PDB entry 8P7Y | electron microscopy, 3.70 A resolution | chains 3 and l of the 59 polymer chains in the assembly

# Chain 3
Molecule: 23S ribosomal RNA
From: Mycoplasmoides pneumoniae M129
Sequence (2907 nucleotides; row label = number of the first residue in the row):
     1 UACAAUAAGUUACUAAGGGCUUAUGGUGGAUGCCUUGGCACUAAUAGGCG
    51 AUGAAGGACGUGUUAACCUGCGAUAAGCUUCGGGUAGGUGGUAAGAACCU
   101 CAGAUCCGGAGAUUUCCGAAUGGAGCAAUCCGGUAGUUGGAAACAGCUAU
   151 CAUUAAUUGAUGAAUAAAUAGUCAAUUAAAGCAAUACGUGGUGAAGUGAA
   201 ACAUCUCAGUAGCCACAGGAAAAGAAAACGAAUGUGAUUCCGUGUGUAGU
   251 GGCGAGCGAAAGCGGAACAGGCCAAACUUAUCAUUAGAUAGGGGUUGUAG
   301 GGCUUGCAAUGUGGACUUGAAAACGAUAGAAGAAGCUGUUGGAAAGCAGC
   351 GCGCAAAAGGGUGAUAGCCCCGUAUUUGAAAUUGUUUUCAUACCUAGCGA
   401 GAUCCCUGAGUAGCUCGGAAAACGUUAUUUUGAGUGAAUCUGCCCAGACC
   451 AUUGGGUAAGCCUAAAUACUAAUUAGUGACCGAUAGCGAAACAGUACCGU
   501 GAGGGAAAGGUGAAAAGAACCCAGAGAUGGGAGUGAAAUAGAUUCUGAAA
   551 CCAUAUGCCUACAACGUGUCAGAGCACAUUAAUGUGUGAUGGCGUGCGUU
   601 UUGAAGUAUGAGCCGGCGAGUUAUGAUAGCAAGCGUUAGUUAACCAGGAG
   651 AUGGGGAGCUGUAGCGAAAGCGAGUUUUAAAAGAGCGUUUGUUUGUUAUU
   701 AUAGACCCGAAACGGGUUGAGCUAGUCAUGAGCAGGUUGAAGGUUGAGUA
   751 ACAUCAACUGGAGGACCGAACCGACUCUCGUUGAAACGAUAGCGGAUGAC
   801 UUGUGAUUAGGGGUGAAAUUCCAAUCGAAAUCCGUGAUAGCUGGUUCUCG
   851 UCGAAAUAGCUUUAAGGCUAGCGUGAGAUCACAAAUAAGUGGAGGUAAAG
   901 CUACUGAAUGUAUGAUGGCGCCACCUAGGCGUACUGAAUACAAUUAAACU
   951 CUGAAUGCCAUUUAUUUUAUUCUCGCAGUCAGACAGUGGGGGAUAAGCUU
  1001 CAUUGUCAAGAGGGGAAGAGCCCAGAUCAUUAAAUAAGGUCCCCAAAAUA
  1051 UACUAAGUGGAAAAGGAUGUGAAAGUGCUAAAACAGCAAGGAUGUUGGCU
  1101 UAGAAGCAGCCAUCGUUUAAAGAGUGCGUAACAGCUCACUUGUCGAGUGU
  1151 UUUUGCGCCGAAGAUGUAACGGGGCUAAGUAUAUUACCGAAUUUAUGGAU
  1201 AAGAUUUAUAUCUUGUGGUAGACGAGCGUUGUAUUGGAGUUGAAGUCAAA
  1251 GCGUGAGCAUUGGUGGAUCCAAUACAAGUGAGAAUGCCGGCAUGAGUAAC
  1301 GCUUGGGAGUGAGAAUCUCCCAAACCGAUUGACUAAGGUUUCCUGGACCA
  1351 GGGUCGUCCUUCCAGGGUUAGUCUGGACCUAAGCUGAGGCUGAAAAGCGU
  1401 AGGCGAUGGACAACAGGUUAAUAUUCCUGUACUUACAGUUAGACUGAUGG
  1451 AGUGACAAAGAAGGUUUUCCACCCCCAUAAUUGGAUUUGGGGAUAAAUCA
  1501 UAAGGUGGUACAAUAGGCAAAUCCGUUGUGCAUAACAUUGAGUGAUGAUG
  1551 UCGAGUGAAUGAGUGAUCAAGUAGCGAAGGUGGUAUUAAUCAUGCUUUCA
  1601 AGAAAAGCUUCUAGGGUUAAUCUAGCUGUAACCAGUACCGAGAACGAACA
  1651 CACGUAGUCAAGGAGAGGAUCCUAAGGUUAGCGAGUGAACUAUAGCCAAG
  1701 GAACUCUGCAAAUUAACCCCGUAAGUUAGCGAGAAGGGGUGCUUAUGUAA
  1751 AAGUAAGCCGCAGUGAAGAACGAGGGGGGACUGUUUAACUAAAACACAAC
  1801 UCUAUGCCAAACCGUAAGGUGAUGUAUAUGGGGUGACACCUGCCCAGUGC
  1851 UGGAAGGUUAAAGAAGGAGGUUAGCGCAAGCGAAGCUUUUAACUGAAGCC
  1901 CCAGUGAACGGCGGCCGUAACUAUAACGGUCCUAAGGUAGCGAAAUUCCU
  1951 AGUCGGGUAAAUUCCGUCCCGCUUGAAUGGUGUAACCAUCUCUUGACUGU
  2001 CUCGGCUAUAGACUCGGUGAAAUCCAGGUACGGGUGAAGACACCCGUUAG
  2051 GCGCAACGGGACGGAAAGACCCCGUGAAGCUUUACUGUAGCUUAAUAUUG
  2101 AUCAGGACAUUAUCAUGUAGAGAAUAGGUAGGAGCAAUCGAUGCAAGUUC
  2151 GCUAGGACUUGUUGAUGCGAAAGGUGGAAUACUACCCUUGGUUGUGUGCU
  2201 GUUCUAAUUGGUAACUGUUAUCCAGUUUCAAGACAGUGUUAGGUGGGCAG
  2251 UUUGACUGGGGCGGUCGCCUCCUAAAAGGUAACGGAGGCGUACAAAGGUA
  2301 CCUUCAGUACGGUUGGAAAUCGUAUGUAGAGUGUAAUGGUGUAAGGGUGC
  2351 UUGACUGUGAGACAUACAGGUCGAACAGGUGAGAAAUCAGGUCAUAGUGA
  2401 UCCGGUGGUCCAGUAUGGAAUGGCCAUCGCUCAACGGAUAAAAGCUACUC
  2451 CGGGGAUAACAGGCUGAUACUGCCCAAGAGUUCAUAUCGACGGCAGUGUU
  2501 UGGCACCUCGAUGUCGACUCAUCUCAUCCUCGAGCUGAAGCAGGUUCGAA
  2551 GGGUUCGGCUGUUCGCCGAUUAAAGAGAUACGUGAGUUGGGUUCAAACCG
  2601 UCGUGAGACAGGUUGGUCCCUAUCUAUUGUGCCCGUAGGAAGAUUGAAGA
  2651 GUGUUGCUUCUAGUACGAGAGGACCGAAGCGAGGACACCUCUUAUGCUCC
  2701 AGUUGUAGCGCCAGCUGCACCGCUGGGUAGUAACGUGUCUAUUAGAUAAA
  2751 CGCUGAAAGCAUCUAAGUGUGAAACUAUCUCAAAGAUUAAUCUUCCCAUU
  2801 UCGCAAGAAAGUAAGAGCCGUCAAAGACGAUGACGUUGAUAGGUUACAGG
  2851 UGUAAGCAUAGUGAUAUGUUGAGCUGAGUAAUACUAAUUGCUCGAGGACU
  2901 UAUUGGA
Not modelled in the structure: 1-7, 2901-2907
Modified residues: 1MG (1N-methylguanosine-5'-monophosphate) at position 783; OMG (o2'-methylguanosine-5'-monophosphate) at position 2259; 2MA (2-methyladenosine-5'-monophosphate) at position 2511
Bound ions: Mg2+ site 1: A16, G17; Mg2+ site 2: G196, U2251; Mg2+ site 3 near U197 (its only coordinating residue here); Mg2+ site 4 near A199 (its only coordinating residue here); Mg2+ site 5: A201, C202; Mg2+ site 6 near A222 (its only coordinating residue here); Mg2+ site 7 near A331 (its only coordinating residue here); Mg2+ site 8 near A333 (its only coordinating residue here); Mg2+ site 9: U428, C445; Mg2+ site 10 near G442 (its only coordinating residue here); Mg2+ site 11: G447, A2415; Mg2+ site 12 near A458 (its only coordinating residue here); 135 more Mg2+ sites not listed; 1 more K+ sites not listed
Residues lining bound ligands:
  - chloramphenicol (CLM): G2068, A2069, A2459, C2460, 2MA_2511, U2512, G2513, U2514
  - pentane-1,5-diamine (N2P), molecule 1: C565, C593, G594, C2043, C2044, C2045
  - pentane-1,5-diamine (N2P), molecule 2: G721, C722, U804, G805, A806
  - pentane-1,5-diamine (N2P), molecule 3: 1MG_783, A784, A785, G1301, G1353, C1649
  - 1,4-diaminobutane (PUT), molecule 1: G620, U621, A698, U699, U700
  - 1,4-diaminobutane (PUT), molecule 2: A711, A712, G827, A828, A2078, U2449, C2450
  - 1,4-diaminobutane (PUT), molecule 3: U737, U738, G739, G761, A762, G763, A765, G1460, A1461
  - 1,4-diaminobutane (PUT), molecule 4: A1324, C1325, C1672, U1673, A2707, G2708, G2717, C2718
  - 1,4-diaminobutane (PUT), molecule 5: C1348, C1349, A1350, G1351, G1352, G1356, U1357, C1358
  - 1,4-diaminobutane (PUT), molecule 6: C1912, G1937, U1973, U1974, G1975, U2601
  - 1,4-diaminobutane (PUT), molecule 7: A2274, U2280, A2281
  - spermidine (SPD), molecule 1: U500, G1338, U1339, G1646, A1647
  - spermidine (SPD), molecule 2: A518, A519, C520, U528, G530, G531, A542, U543
  - spermidine (SPD), molecule 3: C593, C1044, A1045
  - spermidine (SPD), molecule 4: G594, U595, G1012, G1013, G1015, A1017, G1018, C2043
  - spermidine (SPD), molecule 5: G596, C597, G606, U607, U609, G610, A611, C2025, A2061, C2062, G2063, G2064
  - spermidine (SPD), molecule 6: U776, C777, U778, U2588, G2589, U2617, C2618
  - spermidine (SPD), molecule 7: G780, U781, A2585, G2586, U2587, C2620, U2621
  - spermidine (SPD), molecule 8: A865, A981, G982, OMG_2259, A2456, U2457
  - spermidine (SPD), molecule 9: U896, A897, A947, A948, C949, U950, U2273, A2274, A2275
  - spermidine (SPD), molecule 10: G1695, C2699, C2721, C2723, U2724, G2725, G2726
  - spermidine (SPD), molecule 11: U1707, G1708, C1992, U1993, U1994, C2559, U2560
  - spermidine (SPD), molecule 12: G1999, C2001, U2002, C2003, G2004, C2518, U2519
  - spermidine (SPD), molecule 13: C2031, G2032, G2033, G2034, A2040, C2041, A2042, C2043, C2044, G2059, G2060
  - spermidine (SPD), molecule 14: U2291, A2292, A2296, G2297, G2333, U2334, G2345, U2392, C2393, U2395, G2397
  - spermidine (SPD), molecule 15: C2689, U2693, A2694, U2695, G2696, G2727, U2728, A2729, G2730, U2731
  - spermidine (SPD), molecule 16: U2690, A2729, G2730, A2824, G2878, U2879
  - spermine (SPM), molecule 1: G618, A619, G620, U621, G1278, U1279, G1280
  - spermine (SPM), molecule 2: A724, G725, U801, G815, A816, A817, A818, U820, U1784, U1785
  - spermine (SPM), molecule 3: A1161, A1162, C2525, A2526, G2548, A2549, A2550

# Chain l
Name: 50S ribosomal protein L16
From: Mycoplasmoides pneumoniae M129
UniProtKB: P41204 (RL16_MYCPN); numbering as in UniProt (aligned over 1-139)
Amino-acid sequence (139 residues; each row starts with the number of its first residue):
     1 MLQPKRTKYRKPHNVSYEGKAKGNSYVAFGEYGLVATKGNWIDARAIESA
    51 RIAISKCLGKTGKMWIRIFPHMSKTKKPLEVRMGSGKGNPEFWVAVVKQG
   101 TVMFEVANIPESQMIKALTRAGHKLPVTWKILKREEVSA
Not modelled in the structure: 137-139

# Chain 3 / chain l interface
Contacting residue pairs - 93 pairs, chain 3 then chain l:
  A899(3) with Lys22(l), salt bridge to the phosphate
  G900(3) with Lys22(l), salt bridge to the phosphate
  A907(3) with Pro4(l), sugar contact; Lys5(l), phosphate contact; Arg6(l), sugar contact; His71(l), hydrogen bond to the sugar
  A908(3) with Pro4(l), phosphate contact; Lys5(l), hydrogen bond to the phosphate; Phe69(l), sugar contact; His71(l), sugar contact
  U909(3) with Ile66(l), sugar contact
  G910(3) with Trp65(l), hydrogen bond to the sugar
  A942(3) with Phe29(l), base contact
  A943(3) with Tyr26(l), hydrogen bond to the phosphate; Phe29(l), sugar contact; Arg67(l), sugar contact
  U944(3) with Gly23(l), phosphate contact; Asn24(l), hydrogen bond to the phosphate; Ser25(l), phosphate contact
  U945(3) with Lys22(l), phosphate contact; His71(l), sugar contact; Met72(l), sugar contact
  A947(3) with Lys11(l), hydrogen bond to the base; Pro12(l), base contact; His13(l), stacking on the base
  A948(3) with Tyr9(l), base contact; Lys11(l), hydrogen bond to the base; Pro12(l), base contact
  C949(3) with Lys8(l), salt bridge to the phosphate; Tyr9(l), phosphate contact
  G990(3) with His13(l), hydrogen bond to the phosphate; Asn14(l), phosphate contact
  G991(3) with His13(l), salt bridge to the phosphate; Lys87(l), salt bridge to the phosphate
  G992(3) with Lys77(l), sugar contact; Met83(l), sugar contact; Lys87(l), phosphate contact; Gly88(l), hydrogen bond to the phosphate
  A993(3) with Thr75(l), sugar contact; Lys76(l), salt bridge to the phosphate; Lys77(l), hydrogen bond to the phosphate
  U994(3) with Asn14(l), hydrogen bond to the base; Ser16(l), base contact; Tyr17(l), hydrogen bond to the sugar; Glu18(l), base contact; Trp41(l), base contact; Lys74(l), salt bridge to the phosphate
  A995(3) with Met83(l), base contact
  A996(3) with Met83(l), base contact
  G1065(3) with His123(l), sugar contact; Trp129(l), phosphate contact
  G2258(3) with Arg82(l), sugar contact; Met83(l), base contact; Gly84(l), base contact
  OMG_2259(3) with Arg82(l), salt bridge to the phosphate
  U2273(3) with His13(l), sugar contact
  C2283(3) with Gly84(l), sugar contact; Ser85(l), hydrogen bond to the sugar; Gly86(l), phosphate contact
  G2284(3) with Gly84(l), phosphate contact; Ser85(l), phosphate contact; Gly86(l), hydrogen bond to the phosphate; Lys87(l), phosphate contact
  G2285(3) with Lys11(l), phosphate contact; Gly86(l), phosphate contact; Lys87(l), hydrogen bond to the phosphate
  A2286(3) with Lys11(l), salt bridge to the phosphate
  A2467(3) with Lys76(l), hydrogen bond to the sugar
  U2468(3) with Leu79(l), sugar contact
  C2475(3) with Arg120(l), hydrogen bond to the phosphate; His123(l), sugar contact; Lys124(l), hydrogen bond to the base
  A2476(3) with Arg120(l), salt bridge to the phosphate
  A2477(3) with Lys56(l), hydrogen bond to the sugar
  A2490(3) with Lys56(l), base contact; Lys124(l), base contact
  C2491(3) with Ser49(l), hydrogen bond to the base; Lys124(l), hydrogen bond to the base
  G2492(3) with Arg45(l), salt bridge to the phosphate; Ser49(l), hydrogen bond to the sugar; His123(l), hydrogen bond to the base; Lys124(l), hydrogen bond to the sugar
  G2493(3) with Asp43(l), phosphate contact; Arg45(l), salt bridge to the phosphate; Lys124(l), sugar contact; Pro126(l), phosphate contact
  C2494(3) with Pro126(l), phosphate contact
  U2501(3) with Glu80(l), hydrogen bond to the sugar
  G2502(3) with Glu80(l), phosphate contact
  G2503(3) with Val81(l), sugar contact; Met83(l), sugar contact
  C2504(3) with Arg82(l), salt bridge to the phosphate; Met83(l), phosphate contact
Other interface residues (no listed pair), chain 3 (48 interface residues in all): G906, A946, G989, A1064, G1066, U1153
Other interface residues (no listed pair), chain l (57 interface residues in all): Gln3, Arg10, Val15, Ala28, Ala46, Lys63, Leu125, Thr128, Lys130

# In short
48 residues of chain 3 face 57 of chain l across their interface; the contacts include 25 hydrogen bonds, 13
salt bridges and 1 aromatic stacking contact. Among the polar pairs are A947(3)-Lys11(l), A948(3)-Lys11(l) and
U994(3)-Asn14(l).
Here chain 3 is 23S ribosomal RNA and chain l is 50S ribosomal protein L16, both from Mycoplasmoides
pneumoniae M129. Entry 8P7Y (Mycoplasma pneumoniae 70S ribosome with second S4 protein on large subunit) was
determined by electron microscopy, deposited together with 8P6P, 8P7X, 8P8B, 8P8V and 8P8W.
